PDB entry 9DMT | electron microscopy, 2.18 A resolution | chains D and G of the 7 polymer chains in the assembly

[Chain D]
Protein: Acetylcholine receptor subunit delta
Organism: Homo sapiens
UniProt: Q07001 (ACHD_HUMAN); residues -20 to 496 here correspond to UniProt positions 1-517 (UniProt number = residue number + 21)
Sequence (517 residues; each row starts with the number of its first residue; numbers below 1 keep their minus sign (Met-20 is residue -20)):
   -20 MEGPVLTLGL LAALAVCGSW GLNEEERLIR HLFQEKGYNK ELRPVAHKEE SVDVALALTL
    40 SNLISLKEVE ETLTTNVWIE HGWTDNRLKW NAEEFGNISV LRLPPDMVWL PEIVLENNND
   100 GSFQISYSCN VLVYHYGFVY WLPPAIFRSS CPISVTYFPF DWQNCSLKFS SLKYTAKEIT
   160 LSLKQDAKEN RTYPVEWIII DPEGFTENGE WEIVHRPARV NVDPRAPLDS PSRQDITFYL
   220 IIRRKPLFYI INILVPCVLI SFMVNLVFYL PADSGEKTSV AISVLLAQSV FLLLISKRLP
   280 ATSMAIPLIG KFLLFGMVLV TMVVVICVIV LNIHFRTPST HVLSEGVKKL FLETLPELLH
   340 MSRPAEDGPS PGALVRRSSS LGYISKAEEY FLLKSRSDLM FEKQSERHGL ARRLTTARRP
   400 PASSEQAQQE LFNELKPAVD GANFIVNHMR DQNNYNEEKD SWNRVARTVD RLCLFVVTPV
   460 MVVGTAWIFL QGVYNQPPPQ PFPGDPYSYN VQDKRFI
Disordered / not traced: -20 to 0, 345-407
Curated features (UniProtKB/Swiss-Prot):
  - modified residue: Tyr369 (Phosphotyrosine)
  - glycosylation (N-linked (GlcNAc...) asparagine): Asn76, Asn143
Disulfides: Cys130-Cys144
Covalently attached groups: N-acetylglucosamine (NAG) linked to Asn76, Asn143

[Chain G]
Protein: Fab7 light chain
Organism: Homo sapiens
Sequence (232 residues; each row starts with the number of its first residue):
     1 MGWSCIILFL VATATGVHSD IQMTQSPSTL SASVGDRVTI TCRASQSISS WLAWFQQKPG
    61 QAPKLLIYKA SSLESGVPSR FSGSGSGTEF SLTISSLQPD DFATYYCQQY NTYWTFGQGT
   121 KVEIKRTVAA PSVFIFPPSD EQLKSGTASV VCLLNNFYPR EAKVQWKVDN ALQSGNSQES
   181 VTEQDSKDST YSLSSTLTLS KADYEKHKVY ACEVTHQGLS SPVTKSFNRG EC
Disordered / not traced: 1-21, 230-232

[Chain D / chain G interface]
Pairs across the interface - 6 pairs, chain D then chain G:
  Asn2(D) - Ser71(G)
  Glu5(D) - Lys69(G)  salt bridge
  Arg6(D) - Tyr68(G)
  Arg6(D) - Ser72(G)  hydrogen bond
  Arg6(D) - Leu73(G)  hydrogen bond (side chain-backbone)
  Arg9(D) - Tyr68(G)
Other interface residues (no listed pair), chain D (7 interface residues in all): His10, Glu14, Glu73
Other interface residues (no listed pair), chain G (7 interface residues in all): Glu74, Ser75

[In short]
Chain D and chain G each contribute 7 residues to their interface; the contacts include 2 hydrogen bonds and 1
salt bridge. Among the polar pairs are Glu5(D)-Lys69(G), Arg6(D)-Ser72(G) and Arg6(D)-Leu73(G).
N-acetylglucosamine is covalently linked to Asn76(D) and Asn143(D).
Chain D is Acetylcholine receptor subunit delta and chain G is Fab7 light chain, both from Homo sapiens; the
structure, Human muscle nAChR with fab7-bound, was determined by electron microscopy together with 9DMG, 9DMH,
9DMJ, 9DMK, 9DML, 9DMQ and 9DMS from the same study.
